Entry 1KH1 (X-ray diffraction, 2.30 A resolution); this record covers chains A and C of the 4 polymer chains in the assembly.

# Chain A (and C)
Name: Argininosuccinate Synthetase
Organism: Thermus thermophilus
Notes: EC 6.3.4.5; chain C of this document is another copy of the same molecule, construct and numbering; everything in this record applies to it too
UniProtKB: P59846 (ASSY_THET8); numbering as in UniProt (aligned over 1-400)
Amino-acid sequence (400 residues; each row starts with the number of its first residue):
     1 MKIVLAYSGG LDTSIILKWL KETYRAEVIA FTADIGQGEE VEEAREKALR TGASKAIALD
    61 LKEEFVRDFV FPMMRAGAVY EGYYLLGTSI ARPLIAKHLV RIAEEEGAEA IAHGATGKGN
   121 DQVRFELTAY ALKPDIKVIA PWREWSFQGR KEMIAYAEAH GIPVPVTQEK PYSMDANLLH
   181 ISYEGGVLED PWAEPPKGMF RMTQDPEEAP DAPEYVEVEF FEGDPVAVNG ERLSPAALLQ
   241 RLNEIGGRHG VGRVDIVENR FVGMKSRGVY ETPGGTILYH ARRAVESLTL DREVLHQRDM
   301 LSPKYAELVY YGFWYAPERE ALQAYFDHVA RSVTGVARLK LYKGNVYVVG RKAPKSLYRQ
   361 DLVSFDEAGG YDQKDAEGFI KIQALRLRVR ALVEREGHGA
Unresolved in the structure: 166-170, 360-369, 396-400 (chain C: 166-170, 366-369, 396-400)
UniProt features mapped onto this chain:
  - binding site (ATP): Ala6 to Ser14, Ala33, Gly114
  - binding site (L-citrulline): Tyr84, Ser89, Asn120, Arg124, Ser173, Ser182, Glu258, Tyr270
  - binding site (L-aspartate): Thr116, Asn120, Asp121

# How chain A and chain C interact
Residue-residue contacts (32):
  Val262(A) - Ile382(C)
  Val262(A) - Leu385(C)
  Gly263(A) - Leu385(C)
  Met264(A) - Arg386(C)
  Met264(A) - Val389(C)  hydrophobic
  Asp291(A) - Pro317(C)
  Glu293(A) - Glu318(C)
  Val294(A) - Pro317(C)  hydrophobic
  Val294(A) - Glu318(C)
  Gln297(A) - Leu301(C)
  Gln297(A) - Lys304(C)
  Leu301(A) - Gln297(C)
  Lys304(A) - Gln297(C)
  Pro317(A) - Asp291(C)
  Pro317(A) - Val294(C)
  Glu318(A) - Asp291(C)
  Glu318(A) - Glu293(C)
  Glu318(A) - Val294(C)
  Glu320(A) - His328(C)
  Ala321(A) - Tyr325(C)
  Ala321(A) - His328(C)
  Leu322(A) - Tyr325(C)
  Ala324(A) - His328(C)
  Tyr325(A) - Ala321(C)
  Tyr325(A) - Leu322(C)
  His328(A) - Glu320(C)
  His328(A) - Ala321(C)
  His328(A) - Ala324(C)
  Ile382(A) - Val262(C)
  Leu385(A) - Val262(C)
  Arg386(A) - Met264(C)
  Val389(A) - Met264(C)  hydrophobic
Other interface residues (no listed pair), chain A (23 interface residues in all): Phe261, Val329
Other interface residues (no listed pair), chain C (23 interface residues in all): Phe261, Gly263, Val329

# Overview
Chain A and chain C each contribute 23 residues to their interface. UniProt lists 11 ATP-binding residues, 8
L-citrulline-binding residues and 3 L-aspartate-binding residues on chain A.
Chain A and chain C are both Argininosuccinate Synthetase (Thermus thermophilus); the structure, Crystal
Structure of Thermus thermophilus HB8 Argininosuccinate Synthetase, was determined by X-ray diffraction (same
publication as 1KH2 and 1KOR).
